PDB entry 1KDN | X-ray diffraction, 2.00 A resolution | chains A and B of the 3 polymer chains in the assembly

[Chain A (and B)]
Name: Nucleoside diphosphate kinase
Organism: Dictyostelium discoideum
Notes: EC 2.7.4.6; chain B of this document is another copy of the same molecule, construct and numbering; everything in this record applies to it too
UniProt: P22887 (NDKC_DICDI); numbering as in UniProt (aligned over 1-155)
Sequence (155 residues; numbered 1 to 155; the number before each row is that of its first residue):
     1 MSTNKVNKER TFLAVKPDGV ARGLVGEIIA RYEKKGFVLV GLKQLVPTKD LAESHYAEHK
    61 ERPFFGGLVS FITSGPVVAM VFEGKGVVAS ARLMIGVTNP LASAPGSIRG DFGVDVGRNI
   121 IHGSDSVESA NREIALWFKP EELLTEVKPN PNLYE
Disordered / not traced: 1-5
UniProt features mapped onto this chain:
  - active site: H122 (Pros-phosphohistidine intermediate)
  - binding site (ATP): K16, F64, R92, T98, R109, N119
Metal / ion sites: aluminium fluoride Al: H122 (together with ADP)
Small-molecule neighbours:
  - ADP (adenosine-5'-diphosphate): K16, Y56, H59, F64, L68, R92, T98, R109, V116, G117, N119
  - aluminium fluoride (AF3): K16, Y56, R92, R109, I121, H122, G123
From the paper describing this entry:
  - catalytic residues: H122
  - binding site for aluminium fluoride: K16, Y56, R92, H122
  - mutagenesis - Y56A, Y56F: decreased catalytic activity (citing earlier work)
  - binding site for ADP: K16, Y56, R92, T98, R109, N119
  - conformationally variable residues: H122

[Interface between chain A and chain B]
Residue-residue contacts (33; chain A residue first):
  D18(A) with N152(B)
  A21(A) with N152(B)
  R22(A) with K34(B), hydrogen bond (side chain-backbone); N150(B); N152(B); L153(B)
  P100(A) with K35(B), hydrogen bond (backbone-side chain)
  L101(A) with K85(B); S90(B); L93(B)
  S103(A) with L93(B)
  P105(A) with L93(B); G106(B)
  R109(A) with K35(B)
  G110(A) with K35(B), hydrogen bond (backbone-side chain)
  D111(A) with K34(B); K35(B)
  F112(A) with K34(B); K35(B)
  G113(A) with K35(B), hydrogen bond (backbone-side chain)
  V114(A) with K35(B); F37(B), hydrophobic; K85(B); Y154(B), hydrophobic
  D115(A) with K85(B), salt bridge; L153(B); Y154(B); E155(B), hydrogen bond (side chain-backbone)
  G117(A) with E155(B)
  R118(A) with N152(B); L153(B); Y154(B); E155(B)
Other interface residues (no listed pair), chain A (18 interface residues in all): G67, A102
Other interface residues (no listed pair), chain B (18 interface residues in all): R31, G36, G86, M94, P105, S107

[In short]
Chain A and chain B each contribute 18 residues to their interface, with 5 hydrogen bonds and 1 salt bridge.
Polar contacts include D115(A)-K85(B), R22(A)-K34(B) and P100(A)-K35(B). Bound to chain A: aluminium fluoride
and ADP. The paper reports the catalytic residue H122(A); Y56A and Y56F of chain A reduce catalytic activity.
Both chains are Nucleoside diphosphate kinase (Dictyostelium discoideum). Entry 1KDN (Structure of nucleoside
diphosphate kinase) was determined by X-ray diffraction (same publication as 2BEF).
